Entry 7LU9 (electron microscopy, 5.60 A resolution (low resolution: residue-level contacts below are approximate; hydrogen-bond / salt-bridge calls are withheld)); this record covers chains i and j of the 18 polymer chains in the assembly.

Chain i:
Name: DH851.3 heavy chain
From: Macaca mulatta
Sequence (228 residues; each row starts with the number of its first residue; a row labelled like 35A-35B holds insertion residues (35A, then the next letters in order)):
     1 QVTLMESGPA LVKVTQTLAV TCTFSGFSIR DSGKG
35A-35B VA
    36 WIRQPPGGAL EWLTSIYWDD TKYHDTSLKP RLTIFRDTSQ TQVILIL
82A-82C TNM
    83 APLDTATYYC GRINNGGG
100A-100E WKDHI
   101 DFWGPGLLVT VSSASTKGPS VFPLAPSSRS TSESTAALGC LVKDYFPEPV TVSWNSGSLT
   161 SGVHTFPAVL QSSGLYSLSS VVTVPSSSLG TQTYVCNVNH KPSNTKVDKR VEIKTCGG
Cystine bridges: Cys22-Cys92, Cys140-Cys196

Chain j:
Name: DH851.3 light chain
From: Macaca mulatta
Sequence (210 residues; row label = number of the first residue in the row; note: 2 numbers in that range are skipped by the numbering (no residue carries them; nothing is unmodelled there); X marks 1 residue of unknown identity (built as UNK)):
     3 ALTQPPS
    11 VSKSLEQSVT ISCTGTT
    29 TGNSVSWYQC HSGTAPRLLI YDVNKRPSGV SDRFSGSKSH NTASLTIFGL QAEDEADYYC
    89 GSYGSGG
   95A S
    96 LLFGGGTRLT V
  106A L
   107 GQP
  109A X
   110 KASPTVTLFP PSSEELQANK ATLVCLISDF YPGVVKVAWK ADGSAVNAGV ETTTPSKQSN
   170 NKYAASSYLS LTSDQWKSHK SYSCQVTHEG STVEKTVAPA EC
Unresolved in the structure: 109A
Cystine bridges: Cys23-Cys88, Cys134-Cys193

Chain i / chain j interface:
Contacting residue pairs (107; chain i residue first):
  Ile37(i) with Phe98(j)
  Gln39(i) with Cys38(j)
  Gly42(i) with Glu160(j); Thr161(j)
  Leu45(i) with Cys38(j); Tyr87(j); Phe98(j)
  Glu46(i) with Phe98(j)
  Trp47(i) with Gly95(j); Ser95A(j); Leu96(j); Phe98(j)
  Tyr52(i) with Tyr91(j); Gly95(j)
  Tyr91(i) with Thr42(j); Ala43(j)
  Asn96(i) with Tyr49(j)
  Trp100A(i) with Tyr91(j); Gly94(j)
  Lys100B(i) with Ser32(j)
  Asp100C(i) with Ser32(j); Tyr91(j)
  His100D(i) with Tyr49(j)
  Ile100E(i) with Tyr36(j)
  Trp103(i) with Ala43(j); Pro44(j)
  Pro123(i) with Glu123(j)
  Leu124(i) with Phe118(j); Glu123(j); Glu124(j); Thr131(j)
  Ala125(i) with Phe118(j); Pro119(j); Glu123(j)
  Pro126(i) with Thr116(j); Phe118(j); Pro119(j); Leu135(j)
  Ser127(i) with Pro119(j); Glu210(j)
  Ser128(i) with Glu210(j); Cys211(j)
  Arg129(i) with Lys204(j); Cys211(j)
  Ser130(i) with Leu117(j); Phe118(j); Pro119(j); Lys204(j); Val206(j); Cys211(j)
  Thr131(i) with Val115(j); Thr116(j); Leu117(j); Lys204(j)
  Ser132(i) with Thr114(j); Val115(j); Lys204(j)
  Glu133(i) with Thr114(j); Val115(j); Thr116(j); Leu135(j); Ile136(j); Ser137(j); Asp138(j)
  Ser134(i) with Thr114(j); Asp138(j)
  Thr135(i) with Thr116(j); Ser137(j)
  Leu141(i) with Thr131(j)
  Gly162(i) with Ser137(j); Asp138(j); Gln167(j); Asn169(j)
  Val163(i) with Gln167(j); Ser168(j); Asn169(j)
  His164(i) with Ser165(j); Lys166(j)
  Phe166(i) with Leu135(j); Ile136(j); Ser137(j); Ala173(j); Ala174(j); Ser175(j)
  Pro167(i) with Ser175(j); Tyr177(j)
  Ala168(i) with Val133(j); Tyr177(j)
  Val169(i) with Asn156(j)
  Val181(i) with Leu135(j)
  Ser188(i) with Cys211(j)
  Gly190(i) with Ser122(j); Glu210(j)
  Val211(i) with Ser122(j); Glu123(j)
  Ile213(i) with Ser122(j); Glu123(j); Gln126(j)
  Lys214(i) with Ser122(j)
  Cys216(i) with Ser122(j); Ala209(j); Glu210(j)
  Gly217(i) with Ser122(j); Glu210(j); Cys211(j)
  Gly218(i) with Glu210(j); Cys211(j)
Other interface residues (no listed pair), chain i (52 interface residues in all): Gly43, Ala44, Ser50, Tyr58, Ile95, Leu189, Thr191
Other interface residues (no listed pair), chain j (54 interface residues in all): Leu46, Gly99, Gly100, Pro120, Leu125, Lys129, Pro164

Summary:
52 residues of chain i face 54 of chain j across their interface.
Chain i is DH851.3 heavy chain and chain j is DH851.3 light chain, both from Macaca mulatta; the structure,
Cryo-EM structure of DH851.3 bound to HIV-1 CH505 Env, was determined by electron microscopy together with
6VTU, 6XRJ, 7L02, 7L06, 7L09, 7L6M, 7L6O and 7LUA from the same study.
